6MTH - chain A; structure by X-ray diffraction, 1.35 A resolution.

# Chain A
Molecule: Dihydrofolate reductase
From: Escherichia coli (strain K12)
Notes: EC 1.5.1.3
Reference sequence: P0ABQ4 (DYR_ECOLI); residue numbers follow UniProt; this construct covers 1-159
Chain sequence (165 residues; each row starts with the number of its first residue):
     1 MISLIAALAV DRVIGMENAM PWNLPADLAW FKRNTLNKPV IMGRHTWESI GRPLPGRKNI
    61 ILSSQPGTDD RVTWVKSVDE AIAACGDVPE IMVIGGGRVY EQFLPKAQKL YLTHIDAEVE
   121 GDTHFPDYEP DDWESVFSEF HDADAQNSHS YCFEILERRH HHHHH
Not modelled in the structure: 17-19, 163-165
Differences from the reference sequence: expression tag (160-165)
Swiss-Prot annotation at these positions:
  - binding site (substrate): Ile5, Asp27, Arg52, Arg57, Thr113
  - binding site (NADP(+)): Ala7, Val13 to Ala19, His45, Thr46, Ser63, Ser64, Lys76, Gly95 to Gln102
  - natural variant: Leu28 (L28R: In strain: B[RT500] isozyme 2), Trp30 (W30G: In strain: 1810), Glu154 (E154K: In strain: B[MB1428]; E154Q: In strain: 1810)
  - mutagenesis: Met16 (M16F/S: Increases catalytic rate about 2-fold; M16N: Increases catalytic rate about 2-fold. Increases catalytic rate about 7-fold; when associated with L-20; Y-42; F-92; A-85 and S-152), Met20 (M20I/V: Increases catalytic rate 2-fold; M20L: Increases catalytic rate 2.5-fold. Increases catalytic rate about 7-fold; when associated with N-16; Y-42; F-92; A-85 and S-152), Met42 (M42V: Increases catalytic rate almost 2-fold; M42Y: Increases catalytic rate almost 2-fold. Increases catalytic rate about 7-fold; when associated with N-16; L-20; A-85; F-92 and S-152), Cys85 (C85A: Decreases catalytic rate by one third. Increases catalytic rate about 7-fold; when associated with N-16; L-20; Y-42; F-92 and S-152), Met92 (M92F: No effect. Increases catalytic rate about 7-fold; when associated with N-16; L-20; Y-42; A-85 and S-152; M92L: No effect), Cys152 (C152S: Increases catalytic rate 1.5-fold. Increases catalytic rate about 7-fold; when associated with N-16; L-20; Y-42; A-85 and F-92)
Ion coordination: Mg2+ site 1 near Asp70 (its only coordinating residue here); Mg2+ site 2: Glu101, Glu139; Mg2+ site 3: Glu101, Ser138
Small-molecule neighbours: dihydrofolic acid / (6S)-5,6,7,8-tetrahydrofolate: Ile5, Ala6, Ala7, Gly15, Met16, Met20, Asp27, Leu28, Trp30, Phe31, Lys32, Thr46, Ile50, Leu54, Pro55, Arg57, Ile94, Tyr100, Thr113

# Summary
Bound to chain A: dihydrofolic acid / (6S)-5,6,7,8-tetrahydrofolate. Glu101 and Glu139 coordinate Mg2+ site 2.
Glu101 and Ser138 form the Mg2+ site 3. UniProt lists 5 substrate-binding residues, 21 NADP+-binding residues
and 6 mutagenesis sites.
Chain A is Dihydrofolate reductase (Escherichia coli (strain K12)); the structure, E. coli DHFR complex
modeled with three ligand states, was determined by X-ray diffraction (same publication as 6MR9 and 6MT8).
